Entry 4OJJ (X-ray diffraction, 2.32 A resolution); this record covers chain C.

Chain C:
Molecule: DNA topoisomerase 2-associated protein PAT1
From: Saccharomyces cerevisiae
UniProtKB: P25644 (PAT1_YEAST); residue numbers follow UniProt; this construct covers 473-796
Chain sequence (330 residues; each row starts with the number of its first residue):
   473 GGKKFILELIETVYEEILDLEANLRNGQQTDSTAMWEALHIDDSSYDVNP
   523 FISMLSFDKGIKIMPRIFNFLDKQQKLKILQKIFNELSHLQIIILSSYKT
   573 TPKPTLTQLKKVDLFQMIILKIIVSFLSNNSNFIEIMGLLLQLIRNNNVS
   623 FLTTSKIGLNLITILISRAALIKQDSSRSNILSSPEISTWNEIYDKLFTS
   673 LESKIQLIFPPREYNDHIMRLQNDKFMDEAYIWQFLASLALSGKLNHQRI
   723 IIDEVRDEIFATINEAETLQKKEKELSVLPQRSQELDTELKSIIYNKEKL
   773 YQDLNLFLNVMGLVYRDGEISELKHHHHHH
Disordered / not traced: 473-475, 799-802
Sequence notes: expression tag (797-802)
Ion coordination: Mg2+ near E674 (its only coordinating residue here)
What the authors report for this chain:
  - mutagenesis - K475E/K476E, K531E/K534E/R538E: abolished binding to Lsm1-7 complex
  - mutagenesis - K475E/K476E, R497E, E794A: unchanged growth
  - mutagenesis - K531E/K534E/R538E: decreased growth
  - mutagenesis - E794A: unchanged expression
  - mutagenesis - Q706A/L713A, Q720A/R721A/D725A/R728A: increased growth

In short:
From the paper: K475E/K476E and K531E/K534E/R538E abolish binding to Lsm1-7 complex; Q706A/L713A and
Q720A/R721A/D725A/R728A increase growth; 6 substitutions were tested in all.
Chain C is DNA topoisomerase 2-associated protein PAT1 (Saccharomyces cerevisiae); the structure, Structure of
C-terminal domain from S. cerevisiae Pat1 decapping activator (Space group : P212121), was determined by X-ray
diffraction (same publication as 4OGP).
